6RTM - chain A; structure by X-ray diffraction, 2.10 A resolution.

== Chain A ==
Name: Thioredoxin glutathione reductase
From: Schistosoma mansoni
Notes: EC 1.8.1.9
Reference sequence: G4V8J4 (G4V8J4_SCHMA); numbering as in UniProt (aligned over 1-598)
Amino-acid sequence (598 residues; each row starts with the number of its first residue):
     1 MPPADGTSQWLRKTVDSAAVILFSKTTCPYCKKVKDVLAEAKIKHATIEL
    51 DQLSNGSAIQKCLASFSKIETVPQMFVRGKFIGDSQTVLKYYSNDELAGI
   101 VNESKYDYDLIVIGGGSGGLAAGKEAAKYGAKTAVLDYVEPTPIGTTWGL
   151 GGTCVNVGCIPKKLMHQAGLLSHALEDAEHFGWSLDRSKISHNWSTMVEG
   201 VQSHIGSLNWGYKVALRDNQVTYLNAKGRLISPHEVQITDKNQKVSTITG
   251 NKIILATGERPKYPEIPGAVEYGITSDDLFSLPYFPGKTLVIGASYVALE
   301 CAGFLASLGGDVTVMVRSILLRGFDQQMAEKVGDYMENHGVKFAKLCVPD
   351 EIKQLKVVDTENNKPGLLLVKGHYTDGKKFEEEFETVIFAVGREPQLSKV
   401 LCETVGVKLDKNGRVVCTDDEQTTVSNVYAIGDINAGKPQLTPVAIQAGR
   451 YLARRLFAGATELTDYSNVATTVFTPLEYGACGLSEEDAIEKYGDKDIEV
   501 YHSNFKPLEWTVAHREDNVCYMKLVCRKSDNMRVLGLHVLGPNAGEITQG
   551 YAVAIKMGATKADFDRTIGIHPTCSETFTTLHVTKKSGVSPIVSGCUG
Disordered / not traced: 1-6, 594-598
Disulfide bonds: Cys28-Cys31, Cys154-Cys159
Modified residues: Sec597 (selenocysteine)
Bound ions: K+: Gln447, Asp565, Thr567, Thr579
Residues lining bound ligands:
  - FAD (flavin-adenine dinucleotide): Ile113, Gly114, Gly115, Gly116, Ser117, Gly118, Gly119, Leu136, Asp137, Tyr138, Val139, Gly152, Thr153, Cys154, Val157, Gly158, Cys159, Lys162, Ala226, Lys227, Gly228, Ala256, Thr257, Gly258, Glu259, Ser276, Phe280, Tyr296, Val297, Arg393, Lys399, Val400, Ile431, Gly432, Asp433, Gln440, Leu441, Thr442, Pro443, Ala445, Phe474, His571, Pro572
  - 1-methylidenenaphthalen-2-one (KJH): Val316, Ser318, Leu320, Glu330, Gly333, Asp334, Glu337, Phe343, Lys345
From the paper describing this entry:
  - binding site for 1-methylidenenaphthalen-2-one: Asp334
  - mutagenesis - E330A/D334A: unchanged catalytic activity

== In short ==
Ligands of chain A: flavin-adenine dinucleotide and 1-methylidenenaphthalen-2-one. The K+ site is built by
Gln447, Asp565, Thr567 and Thr579. From the paper: a binding site for 1-methylidenenaphthalen-2-one at Asp334;
E330A/D334A leave catalytic activity unchanged.
Chain A is Thioredoxin glutathione reductase (Schistosoma mansoni); the structure, Thioredoxin glutathione
reductase from Schistosoma mansoni in complex with 1-[(dimethylamino)methyl]-2-naphthol at 2 hour of soaking,
was determined by X-ray diffraction, deposited together with 6RTJ and 6RTO.
